PDB entry 5Z44 | X-ray diffraction, 2.46 A resolution | chain A

# Chain A
Protein: AmbP1
Organism: Fischerella ambigua UTEX 1903
UniProt: V5TDZ4 (V5TDZ4_9CYAN); residue numbers follow UniProt; this construct covers 1-309
Chain sequence (309 residues; numbered 1 to 309; the number before each row is that of its first residue):
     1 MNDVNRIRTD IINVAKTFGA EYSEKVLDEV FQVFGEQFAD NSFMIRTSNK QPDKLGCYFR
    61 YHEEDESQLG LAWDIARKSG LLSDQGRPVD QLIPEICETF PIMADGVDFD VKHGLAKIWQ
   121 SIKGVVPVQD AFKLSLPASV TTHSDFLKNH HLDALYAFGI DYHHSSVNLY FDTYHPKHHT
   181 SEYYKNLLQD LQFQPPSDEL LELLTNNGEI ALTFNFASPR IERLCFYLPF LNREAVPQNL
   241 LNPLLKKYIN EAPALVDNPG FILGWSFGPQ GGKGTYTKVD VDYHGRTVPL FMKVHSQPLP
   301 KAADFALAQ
Unresolved in the structure: 291-309
Bound ions: Mg2+: Asn41, Glu63
Small-molecule neighbours: geranyl S-thiolodiphosphate (GST): Met44, Arg46, Arg60, Tyr61, His62, Lys117, Trp119, Asp161, Asn168, Tyr170, Arg223, Cys225, Tyr227, Ile262, Tyr276, Lys278

# Summary
Ligands of chain A: geranyl S-thiolodiphosphate. Asn41 and Glu63 form the Mg2+ site.
Chain A is AmbP1 (Fischerella ambigua UTEX 1903); the structure, Crystal structure of prenyltransferase AmbP1
complexed with GSPP, was determined by X-ray diffraction, deposited together with 5YK9, 5Z43 and 5Z46.
